PDB entry 8RJW | electron microscopy, 2.30 A resolution | chains F and J of the 10 polymer chains in the assembly

== Chain F ==
Protein: DNA repair protein RAD52 homolog
Source organism: Homo sapiens
Reference sequence: P43351 (RAD52_HUMAN); residues 1-418 here = UniProt positions 1-418
Sequence (418 residues; each row starts with the number of its first residue):
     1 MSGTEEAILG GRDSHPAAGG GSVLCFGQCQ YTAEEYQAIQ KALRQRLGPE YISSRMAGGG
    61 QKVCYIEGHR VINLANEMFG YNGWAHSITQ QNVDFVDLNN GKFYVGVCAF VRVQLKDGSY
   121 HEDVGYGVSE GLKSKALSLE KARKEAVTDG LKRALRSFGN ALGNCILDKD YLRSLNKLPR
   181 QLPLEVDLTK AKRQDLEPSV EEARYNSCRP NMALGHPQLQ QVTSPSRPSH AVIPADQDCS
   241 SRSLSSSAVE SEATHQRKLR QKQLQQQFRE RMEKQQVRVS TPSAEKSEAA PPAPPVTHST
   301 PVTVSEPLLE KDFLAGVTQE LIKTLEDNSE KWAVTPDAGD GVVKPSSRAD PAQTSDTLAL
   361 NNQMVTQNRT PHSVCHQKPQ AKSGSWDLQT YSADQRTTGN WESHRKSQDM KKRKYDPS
Unresolved in the structure: 1-25, 58-60, 177-185, 205-418
Ion coordination: Mg2+ near Glu-140 (its only coordinating residue here)
From the paper describing this entry:
  - binding site for ssDNA (chain J): Arg-55, Lys-152

== Chain J ==
Molecule: ssDNA
Sequence (23 nucleotides; numbered 1 to 23; the number before each row is that of its first residue):
     1 TTTTTTTTTT TTTTTTTTTT TTT

== Chain F / chain J interface ==
Contacting residue pairs - 18 pairs, chain F then chain J:
  Arg-55(F) / DT4(J)  hydrogen bond to the phosphate
  Arg-55(F) / DT5(J)  salt bridge to the phosphate
  Gln-61(F) / DT4(J)  base contact
  Val-63(F) / DT4(J)  base contact
  Val-63(F) / DT5(J)  phosphate contact
  Tyr-65(F) / DT5(J)  base contact
  Glu-67(F) / DT6(J)  phosphate contact
  Gly-68(F) / DT6(J)  hydrogen bond to the phosphate
  Lys-141(F) / DT6(J)  hydrogen bond to the base
  Lys-144(F) / DT7(J)  sugar contact
  Lys-144(F) / DT8(J)  salt bridge to the phosphate
  Thr-148(F) / DT6(J)  phosphate contact
  Thr-148(F) / DT7(J)  hydrogen bond to the phosphate
  Lys-152(F) / DT5(J)  hydrogen bond to the phosphate
  Lys-152(F) / DT6(J)  salt bridge to the phosphate
  Arg-153(F) / DT3(J)  salt bridge to the phosphate
  Arg-153(F) / DT4(J)  salt bridge to the phosphate
  Arg-156(F) / DT4(J)  salt bridge to the phosphate
Other interface residues (no listed pair), chain F (15 interface residues in all): Ile-66, Glu-145, Leu-167

== In short ==
Chain F and chain J form an interface of 15 and 6 residues respectively, with 5 hydrogen bonds and 6 salt
bridges. Among the polar pairs are Lys-141(F)/DT6(J), Arg-55(F)/DT4(J) and Gly-68(F)/DT6(J). From the paper: a
binding site for ssDNA (chain J) at Arg-55(F) and Lys-152(F).
Here chain F is DNA repair protein RAD52 homolog (Homo sapiens) and chain J is ssDNA. Entry 8RJW (Human RAD52
open ring - ssDNA complex) was determined by electron microscopy together with 8RIL, 8RJ3 and 8RK2 from the
same study.
